8BQ2 - chains F and W of the 10 polymer chains in the assembly; structure by electron microscopy, 3.80 A resolution.

== Chain F ==
Molecule: DNA repair protein RAD51 homolog 1
Source organism: Homo sapiens
UniProt: Q06609 (RAD51_HUMAN); residue numbers follow UniProt; this construct covers 1-339
Chain sequence (339 residues; each row starts with the number of its first residue):
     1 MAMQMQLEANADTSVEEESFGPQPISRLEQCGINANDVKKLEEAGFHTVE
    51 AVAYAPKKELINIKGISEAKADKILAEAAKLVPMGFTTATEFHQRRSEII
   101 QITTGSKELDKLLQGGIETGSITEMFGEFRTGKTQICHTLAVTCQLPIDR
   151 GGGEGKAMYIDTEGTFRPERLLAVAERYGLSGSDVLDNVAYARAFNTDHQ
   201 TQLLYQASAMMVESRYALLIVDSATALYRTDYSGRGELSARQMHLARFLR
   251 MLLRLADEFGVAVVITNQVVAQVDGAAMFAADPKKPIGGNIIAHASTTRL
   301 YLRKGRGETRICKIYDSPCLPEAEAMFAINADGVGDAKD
Not modelled in the structure: 1-20, 274-282
Bound ions: Ca2+ site 1: Thr134 (together with ATP); Ca2+ site 2: Ala293, Ser296, Asp316 (together with ATP)
Residues lining bound ligands:
  - ATP (adenosine-5'-triphosphate), molecule 1: Glu128, Phe129, Arg130, Thr131, Gly132, Lys133, Thr134, Gln135, Glu163, Arg170, Arg310, Ile329, Asn330, Ala331
  - ATP, molecule 2: Ala293, His294, Ser296, Asp316, Ser317, Pro318, Cys319, Leu320, Pro321, Glu322
What the authors report for this chain:
  - binding site for the 30-nt DNA strand (chain W): Gly289, Asn290, Ile291
  - binding site for ATP: His294

== Chain W ==
Molecule: 30-nt DNA strand
Sequence (30 nucleotides; each row starts with the number of its first residue):
     1 GGAGGAGGAGGAGGAGGAGGAGGAGGAGGA

== Chain F / chain W interface ==
Pairs across the interface (20; chain F residue first):
  Arg229(F) - DA15(W)  salt bridge to the phosphate
  Leu238(F) - DG13(W)  sugar contact
  Ser239(F) - DA12(W)  sugar contact
  Arg241(F) - DG13(W)  phosphate contact
  Arg241(F) - DG14(W)  salt bridge to the phosphate
  Gln242(F) - DA12(W)  hydrogen bond to the phosphate
  Gln242(F) - DG13(W)  hydrogen bond to the phosphate
  Met243(F) - DA12(W)  phosphate contact
  Val270(F) - DA15(W)  phosphate contact
  Val270(F) - DG16(W)  phosphate contact
  Ala271(F) - DA15(W)  base contact
  Ala271(F) - DG16(W)  hydrogen bond to the phosphate
  Gln272(F) - DG16(W)  base contact
  Val273(F) - DG16(W)  base contact
  Ile287(F) - DG14(W)  phosphate contact
  Ile287(F) - DA15(W)  phosphate contact
  Gly288(F) - DG14(W)  hydrogen bond to the phosphate
  Gly289(F) - DG13(W)  phosphate contact
  Gly289(F) - DG14(W)  phosphate contact
  Asn290(F) - DG13(W)  hydrogen bond to the phosphate
Also at the interface, not in a pair above, chain F (17 interface residues in all): Arg235, Pro286, Ile291

== Summary ==
Chain F and chain W form an interface of 17 and 5 residues respectively; the contacts include 5 hydrogen bonds
and 2 salt bridges. Polar pairs include Gln242(F)-DA12(W), Gln242(F)-DG13(W) and Ala271(F)-DG16(W). The paper
reports a binding site for the 30-nt DNA strand (chain W) at Gly289(F), Asn290(F) and Ile291(F); a binding
site for ATP at His294(F).
Here chain F is DNA repair protein RAD51 homolog 1 (Homo sapiens) and chain W is a 30-nt DNA strand. Entry
8BQ2 (CryoEM structure of the pre-synaptic RAD51 nucleoprotein filament in the presence of ATP and Ca2+) was
determined by electron microscopy (same publication as 8BR2 and 8BSC).
